Entry 1DHT (X-ray diffraction, 2.24 A resolution); this record covers chain A.

# Chain A
Name: Estrogenic 17-beta hydroxysteroid dehydrogenase
From: Homo sapiens
Notes: EC 1.1.1.62
UniProtKB: P14061 (DHB1_HUMAN); residues 1-327 here = UniProt positions 1-327
Amino-acid sequence (327 residues; each row starts with the number of its first residue):
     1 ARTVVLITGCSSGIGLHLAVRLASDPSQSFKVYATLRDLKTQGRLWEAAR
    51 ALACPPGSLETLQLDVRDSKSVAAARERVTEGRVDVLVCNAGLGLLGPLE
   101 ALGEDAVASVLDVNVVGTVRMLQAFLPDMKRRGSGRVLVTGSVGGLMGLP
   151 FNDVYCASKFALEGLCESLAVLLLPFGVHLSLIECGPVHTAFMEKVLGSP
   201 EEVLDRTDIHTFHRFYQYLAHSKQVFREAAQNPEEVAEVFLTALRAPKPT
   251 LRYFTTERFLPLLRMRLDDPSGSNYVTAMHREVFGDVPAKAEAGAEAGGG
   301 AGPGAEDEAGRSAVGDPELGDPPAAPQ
Unresolved in the structure: 285-327
Residues lining bound ligands: 5-alpha-dihydrotestosterone (DHT): Ser-142, Val-143, Gly-144, Leu-149, Tyr-155, Gly-186, Pro-187, Met-193, Tyr-218, His-221, Ser-222, Val-225, Phe-226, Phe-259, Met-279, Glu-282, Val-283

# Overview
Bound to chain A: 5-alpha-dihydrotestosterone.
Chain A is Estrogenic 17-beta hydroxysteroid dehydrogenase (Homo sapiens); the structure, Estrogenic 17-beta
hydroxysteroid dehydrogenase complexed dihydrotestosterone, was determined by X-ray diffraction (same
publication as 3DHE).
